Entry 8EC0 (electron microscopy, 3.30 A resolution); this record covers chains J and c of the 30 polymer chains in the assembly.

Chain J:
Molecule: Cytochrome b
From: Saccharomyces cerevisiae
Notes: EC 7.1.1.8
UniProt: P00163 (CYB_YEAST); residues 1-385 here = UniProt positions 1-385
Amino-acid sequence (385 residues; row label = number of the first residue in the row):
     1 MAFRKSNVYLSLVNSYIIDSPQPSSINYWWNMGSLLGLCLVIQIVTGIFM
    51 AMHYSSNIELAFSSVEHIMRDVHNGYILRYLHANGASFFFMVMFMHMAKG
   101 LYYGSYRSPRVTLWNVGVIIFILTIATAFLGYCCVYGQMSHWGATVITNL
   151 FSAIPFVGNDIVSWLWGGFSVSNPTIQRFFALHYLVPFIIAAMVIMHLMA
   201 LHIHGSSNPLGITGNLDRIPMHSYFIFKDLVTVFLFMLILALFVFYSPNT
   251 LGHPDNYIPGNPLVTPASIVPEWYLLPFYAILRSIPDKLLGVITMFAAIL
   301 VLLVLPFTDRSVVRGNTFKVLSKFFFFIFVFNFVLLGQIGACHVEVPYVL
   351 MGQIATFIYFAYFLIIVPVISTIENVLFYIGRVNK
Metal / ion sites: heme Fe site 1: His96, His197; heme Fe site 2 near His183 (its only coordinating residue here)
Small-molecule neighbours:
  - heme (HEM), molecule 1: Trp30, Gly33, Ser34, Leu36, Gly37, Phe89, Met93, His96, Met97, Lys99, Gly100, Ser105, Arg110, Leu113, Trp114, Gly117, Val118, Ile120, Phe121, Val194, His197, Leu198, Leu201, Gly205, Ser206, Ser207
  - heme (HEM), molecule 2: Leu40, Gln43, Ile44, Gly47, Ile48, Met50, Ala51, Tyr54, Val65, Arg79, His82, Ala86, Phe89, Phe90, Gly131, Val135, Phe180, His183, Tyr184, Pro187, Asn256, Tyr274
  - phosphatidylglycerol (PGT; (1S)-2-{[{[(2R)-2,3-dihydroxypropyl]oxy}(hydroxy)phosphoryl]oxy}-1-[(palmitoyloxy)methyl]ethyl stearate), molecule 1: Arg4, Val13, Ile17, Ile18, His222, Ile226, Asp229
  - phosphatidylglycerol (PGT), molecule 2: Asn27, Tyr28, Trp29, Met95
  - UQ6 (5-(3,7,11,15,19,23-hexamethyl-tetracosa-2,6,10,14,18,22-hexaenyl)-2,3-dimethoxy-6-methyl-benzene-1,4-diol): Tyr16, Gln22, Ser34, Val41, Ile44, Leu198, Leu201, Met221, Asp229
Swiss-Prot annotation at these positions:
  - binding site (a ubiquinone): Tyr16, His202
  - binding site (heme b): His82, His96, His183, His197
  - natural variant: Ile122 (I122T: In strain: ATCC 44821 / 777-3A), Ile269 (I269ID: In strain: D273-10B/A21)
  - mutagenesis: Gly131 (G131S: In W7: Causes respiratory deficiency)
From the paper describing this entry:
  - binding site for phosphatidylglycerol: Arg4

Chain c:
Molecule: Cytochrome b-c1 complex subunit Rieske, mitochondrial
From: Saccharomyces cerevisiae
Notes: EC 7.1.1.8
UniProt: P08067 (UCRI_YEAST); residue numbers follow UniProt; this construct covers 1-215
Amino-acid sequence (215 residues; each row starts with the number of its first residue):
     1 MLGIRSSVKTCFKPMSLTSKRLISQSLLASKSTYRTPNFDDVLKENNDAD
    51 KGRSYAYFMVGAMGLLSSAGAKSTVETFISSMTATADVLAMAKVEVNLAA
   101 IPLGKNVVVKWQGKPVFIRHRTPHEIQEANSVDMSALKDPQTDADRVKDP
   151 QWLIMLGICTHLGCVPIGEAGDFGGWFCPCHGSHYDISGRIRKGPAPLNL
   201 EIPAYEFDGDKVIVG
Disordered / not traced: 1-30
Disulfide bonds: Cys164-Cys180
Metal / ion sites: 2Fe-2S cluster Fe: Cys159, His161, Cys178, His181
Small-molecule neighbours:
  - 2Fe-2S cluster (FES): Cys159, His161, Leu162, Cys164, Cys178, His181, Ser183, Tyr185
  - 1,2-diacyl-sn-glycero-3-phoshocholine (PCF): Tyr57, Gly61, Gly64, Leu65, Ser68
Swiss-Prot annotation at these positions:
  - region: Ala90 to Lys93 (Hinge)
  - binding site ([2Fe-2S] cluster): Cys159, His161, Cys178, His181
  - mutagenesis: Gly157 (G157D: Loss of activity), Cys159 (C159S: Loss of activity), His161 (H161R: Loss of activity), Gly163 (G163D: Partial loss of activity), Cys164 (C164S: Loss of activity), Pro166 (P166L: Partial loss of activity), Cys178 (C178S/Y: Loss of activity), Pro179 (P179L: Partial loss of activity), Cys180 (C180S: Loss of activity), His181 (H181R: Loss of activity), Ser183 (S183L: Loss of activity), His184 (H184R: No loss of activity), 5 further mutagenesis entries in UniProt

Chain J / chain c interface:
Pairs across the interface - 60 pairs, chain J then chain c:
  Trp142(J) - Pro115(c)  hydrophobic
  Trp142(J) - Cys164(c)
  Trp142(J) - Val165(c)
  Thr145(J) - Ile158(c)
  Val146(J) - Leu162(c)
  Val146(J) - Gly163(c)
  Val146(J) - Cys164(c)
  Asn149(J) - Ile158(c)
  Asn149(J) - Leu162(c)
  Asn149(J) - Gly163(c)
  Leu150(J) - Leu162(c)  hydrophobic
  Trp164(J) - Ile79(c)
  Trp164(J) - Met82(c)
  Trp164(J) - Thr83(c)
  Trp166(J) - Lys114(c)
  Gly167(J) - Ala84(c)
  Gly167(J) - Val88(c)
  Phe169(J) - Gln112(c)  hydrogen bond (backbone-side chain)
  Phe169(J) - Lys114(c)  hydrogen bond (backbone-side chain)
  Ser170(J) - Val88(c)
  Ser170(J) - Gln112(c)
  Ser172(J) - Val88(c)
  Pro174(J) - Thr85(c)
  Arg178(J) - Met82(c)  hydrogen bond (side chain-backbone)
  Arg178(J) - Thr83(c)  hydrogen bond (side chain-backbone)
  Arg178(J) - Ala84(c)
  Pro262(J) - Lys110(c)  hydrogen bond (backbone-side chain)
  Leu263(J) - Val108(c)
  Leu263(J) - Val109(c)  hydrophobic
  Leu263(J) - Lys110(c)
  Thr265(J) - Val165(c)
  Thr265(J) - Ile167(c)
  Pro266(J) - Ile167(c)
  Ala267(J) - Ile167(c)
  Ala267(J) - Pro179(c)
  Ile269(J) - Pro179(c)
  Ile269(J) - Cys180(c)
  Tyr279(J) - Leu162(c)  hydrophobic
  Leu282(J) - Pro195(c)
  Arg283(J) - His161(c)
  Arg283(J) - Leu162(c)
  Arg283(J) - Cys180(c)  hydrogen bond (side chain-backbone)
  Arg283(J) - His181(c)  hydrogen bond
  Arg283(J) - Pro195(c)
  Ile285(J) - Pro195(c)
  Pro286(J) - Gly194(c)
  Pro286(J) - Pro195(c)
  Asp287(J) - Pro195(c)
  Asp287(J) - Pro197(c)
  Lys288(J) - Thr160(c)
  Lys288(J) - Pro195(c)  hydrogen bond (backbone-backbone)
  Lys288(J) - Pro197(c)
  Lys288(J) - Leu198(c)
  His343(J) - Phe177(c)
  His343(J) - Pro179(c)
  His343(J) - His181(c)
  His343(J) - Gly182(c)
  Val344(J) - His181(c)  hydrogen bond (backbone-backbone)
  Val344(J) - Gly182(c)
  Val344(J) - Ser183(c)
Also at the interface, not in a pair above, chain J (32 interface residues in all): Gly168, Val171, Cys342, Glu345
Also at the interface, not in a pair above, chain c (32 interface residues in all): Gly113, His184

In short:
The chain J/chain c interface involves 32 residues from each chain; the contacts include 9 hydrogen bonds.
Polar contacts include Phe169(J)-Gln112(c), Phe169(J)-Lys114(c) and Arg178(J)-Met82(c). Ligands of chain J:
phosphatidylglycerol, heme and compound UQ6. Chain c binds 2Fe-2S cluster and
1,2-diacyl-sn-glycero-3-phoshocholine. The paper reports a binding site for phosphatidylglycerol at Arg4(J).
Chain J is Cytochrome b and chain c is Cytochrome b-c1 complex subunit Rieske, mitochondrial, both from
Saccharomyces cerevisiae; the structure, III2IV respiratory supercomplex from Saccharomyces cerevisiae
cardiolipin-lacking mutant, was determined by electron microscopy, deposited together with 8E7S.
